PDB entry 2R6C | X-ray diffraction, 4.00 A resolution | chains E and F of the 9 polymer chains in the assembly

# Chain E (and F)
Name: Replicative helicase
From: Bacillus stearothermophilus
Notes: chain F of this document is another copy of the same molecule, construct and numbering; everything in this record applies to it too
UniProtKB: Q9X4C9 (Q9X4C9_BACST); residues 1-454 here = UniProt positions 1-454
Chain sequence (454 residues; row label = number of the first residue in the row):
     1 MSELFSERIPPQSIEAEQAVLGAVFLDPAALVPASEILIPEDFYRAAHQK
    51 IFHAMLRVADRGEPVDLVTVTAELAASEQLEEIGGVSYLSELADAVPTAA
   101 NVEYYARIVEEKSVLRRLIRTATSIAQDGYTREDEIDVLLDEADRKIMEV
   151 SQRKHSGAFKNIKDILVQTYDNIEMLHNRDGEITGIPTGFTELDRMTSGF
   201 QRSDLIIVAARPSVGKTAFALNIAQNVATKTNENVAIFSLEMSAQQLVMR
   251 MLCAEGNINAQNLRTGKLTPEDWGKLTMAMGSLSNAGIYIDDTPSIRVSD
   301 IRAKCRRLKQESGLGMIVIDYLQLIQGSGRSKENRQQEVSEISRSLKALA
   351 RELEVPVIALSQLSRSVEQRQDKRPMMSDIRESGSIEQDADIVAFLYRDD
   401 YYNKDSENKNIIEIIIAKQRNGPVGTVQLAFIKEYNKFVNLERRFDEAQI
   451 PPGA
Not modelled in the structure: 1-14, 150-182, 327-337, 364-373, 398-412, 442-454
Swiss-Prot annotation at these positions:
  - region: K163 to L176 (Linker helix)
  - active site: E241 (Nucleophile)
  - binding site (ATP): S213, G215, K216, T217, A218, R250, Q362, K418, Q419, R420
  - binding site (ssDNA): R381, E382, G384
  - site: Q362 (Gamma-phosphate sensor)

# How chain E and chain F interact
Pairs across the interface (28; chain E residue first):
  E15(E) - V68(F)
  E15(E) - T71(F)  hydrogen bond
  E15(E) - V86(F)
  A16(E) - V68(F)  hydrophobic
  N101(E) - P64(F)
  N101(E) - D66(F)  hydrogen bond
  Y104(E) - V58(F)
  Y104(E) - E63(F)  hydrogen bond
  Y104(E) - P64(F)  hydrogen bond (side chain-backbone)
  Y104(E) - T69(F)  hydrogen bond
  Y105(E) - D66(F)  hydrogen bond
  Y105(E) - V68(F)  hydrogen bond (side chain-backbone)
  Y105(E) - T69(F)  hydrogen bond (side chain-backbone)
  I108(E) - A72(F)  hydrophobic
  S243(E) - K418(F)
  Q245(E) - R420(F)
  P294(E) - Q388(F)
  P294(E) - D389(F)
  S299(E) - E36(F)
  R302(E) - V32(F)
  R302(E) - E36(F)  salt bridge
  R306(E) - E103(F)  salt bridge
  E341(E) - D60(F)
  R344(E) - A59(F)  hydrogen bond (side chain-backbone)
  R344(E) - D60(F)  salt bridge
  S345(E) - V32(F)
  S345(E) - E36(F)
  A348(E) - V32(F)  hydrophobic
Also at the interface, not in a pair above, chain E (23 interface residues in all): A19, T98, K112, L240, E241, R264, D292
Also at the interface, not in a pair above, chain F (21 interface residues in all): A76, L80, V424

# In short
The interface between chain E and chain F involves 23 residues on one side and 21 on the other, with 9
hydrogen bonds and 3 salt bridges. Among the polar pairs are R302(E)-E36(F), R306(E)-E103(F) and
R344(E)-D60(F).
Both chains are Replicative helicase (Bacillus stearothermophilus). Entry 2R6C (Crystal Form BH2) was
determined by X-ray diffraction (same publication as 2R6D, 2R6A and 2R6E).
